4G6L - chains A and B; structure by X-ray diffraction, 2.70 A resolution.

Chain A:
Name: Cyclin-dependent kinase 8
From: Homo sapiens
Notes: EC 2.7.11.22, 2.7.11.23
Reference sequence: P49336 (CDK8_HUMAN); numbering as in UniProt (aligned over 1-403)
Sequence (406 residues; each row starts with the number of its first residue; numbers below 1 keep their minus sign (Asp-2 is residue -2)):
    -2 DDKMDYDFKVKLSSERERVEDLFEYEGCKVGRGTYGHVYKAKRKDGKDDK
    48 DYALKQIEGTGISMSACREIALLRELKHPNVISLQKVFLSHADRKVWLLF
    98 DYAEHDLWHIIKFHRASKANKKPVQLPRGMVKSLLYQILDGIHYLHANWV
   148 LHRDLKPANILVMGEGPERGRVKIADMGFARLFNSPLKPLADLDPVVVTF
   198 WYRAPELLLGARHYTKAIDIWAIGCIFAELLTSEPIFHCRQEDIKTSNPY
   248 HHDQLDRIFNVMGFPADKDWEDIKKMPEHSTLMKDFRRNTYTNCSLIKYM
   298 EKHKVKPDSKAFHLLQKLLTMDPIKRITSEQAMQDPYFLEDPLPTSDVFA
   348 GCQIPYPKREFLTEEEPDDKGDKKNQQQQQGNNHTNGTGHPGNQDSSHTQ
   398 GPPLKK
Disordered / not traced: 115-122, 185-196, 240-245, 360-403
Sequence notes: expression tag (-2 to 0)
What the authors report for this chain:
  - conformationally variable residues (order/disorder transition): Tyr32, Lys185 to Thr196
  - contacts within the chain: Met174-Phe176

Chain B:
Name: Cyclin-C
From: Homo sapiens
Reference sequence: P24863 (CCNC_HUMAN); residue numbers follow UniProt; this construct covers 1-283
Sequence (286 residues; row label = number of the first residue in the row; numbers below 1 keep their minus sign (Asp-2 is residue -2)):
    -2 DKAMAGNFWQSSHYLQWILDKQDLLKERQKDLKFLSEEEYWKLQIFFTNV
    48 IQALGEHLKLRQQVIATATVYFKRFYARYSLKSIDPVLMAPTCVFLASKV
    98 EEFGVVSNTRLIAAATSVLKTRFSYAFPKEFPYRMNHILECEFYLLELMD
   148 CCLIVYHPYRPLLQYVQDMGQEDMLLPLAWRIVNDTYRTDLCLLYPPFMI
   198 ALACLHVACVVQQKDARQWFAELSVDMEKILEIIRVILKLYEQWKNFDER
   248 KEMATILSKMPKPKPPPNSEGEQGPNGSQNSSYSQS
Disordered / not traced: 265-283
Sequence notes: expression tag (-2 to 0)
UniProt features mapped onto this chain:
  - modified residue: Ser275 (Phosphoserine)

Chain A / chain B interface:
Residue-residue contacts (73; chain A residue first):
  Asp-2(A) - His134(B)  salt bridge
  Asp-2(A) - Glu137(B)  hydrogen bond (backbone-side chain)
  Lys0(A) - Pro260(B)
  Met1(A) - Ser80(B)
  Met1(A) - Glu137(B)
  Met1(A) - Tyr141(B)  hydrophobic
  Met1(A) - Lys261(B)
  Asp2(A) - Lys79(B)
  Asp2(A) - Ser80(B)  hydrogen bond (backbone-backbone)
  Asp2(A) - Pro260(B)
  Asp2(A) - Lys261(B)  hydrogen bond (side chain-backbone)
  Tyr3(A) - Lys261(B)  hydrogen bond (backbone-backbone)
  Tyr3(A) - Pro262(B)
  Tyr3(A) - Pro264(B)
  Asp4(A) - Lys261(B)  salt bridge
  Phe5(A) - Phe72(B)  hydrophobic
  Phe5(A) - Tyr76(B)  hydrophobic
  Phe5(A) - Ser80(B)
  Phe5(A) - Ile81(B)  hydrophobic
  Phe5(A) - Tyr141(B)  hydrophobic
  Lys6(A) - Tyr141(B)
  Leu9(A) - Tyr76(B)
  Leu9(A) - Tyr141(B)  hydrophobic
  Arg13(A) - Glu144(B)  salt bridge
  Gly58(A) - Phe140(B)
  Ile59(A) - Lys96(B)  hydrogen bond (backbone-side chain)
  Ile59(A) - Glu139(B)
  Ile59(A) - Phe140(B)  hydrophobic
  Ile59(A) - Leu143(B)  hydrophobic
  Met61(A) - Lys96(B)
  Met61(A) - Glu99(B)
  Cys64(A) - Leu93(B)  hydrophobic
  Cys64(A) - Lys96(B)
  Cys64(A) - Leu150(B)
  Arg65(A) - Val97(B)  hydrogen bond (side chain-backbone)
  Arg65(A) - Glu99(B)  salt bridge
  Ile67(A) - Cys148(B)  hydrophobic
  Ile67(A) - Leu150(B)  hydrophobic
  Ala68(A) - Leu150(B)
  Ala68(A) - Ile151(B)
  Leu69(A) - Ala0(B)  hydrophobic
  Leu69(A) - Met1(B)  hydrophobic
  Arg71(A) - Gln13(B)  hydrogen bond
  Arg71(A) - Asp147(B)  salt bridge
  Arg71(A) - Cys148(B)
  Arg71(A) - Cys149(B)
  Glu72(A) - Ser8(B)
  Glu72(A) - Ser9(B)  hydrogen bond
  Glu72(A) - Ile151(B)
  Leu73(A) - Met1(B)  hydrophobic
  Val84(A) - Cys148(B)  hydrophobic
  Leu86(A) - Phe140(B)
  Leu86(A) - Leu143(B)  hydrophobic
  Leu86(A) - Glu144(B)
  Ser87(A) - Phe140(B)
  His88(A) - Phe140(B)
  His88(A) - Tyr141(B)
  Arg91(A) - Leu136(B)  hydrogen bond (side chain-backbone)
  Arg91(A) - Phe140(B)
  Asn145(A) - Ala0(B)
  Asn145(A) - Met1(B)  hydrogen bond (backbone-backbone)
  Asn145(A) - Asn4(B)
  Trp146(A) - Asp-2(B)
  Trp146(A) - Lys-1(B)
  Arg150(A) - Glu99(B)  salt bridge
  Phe176(A) - Glu99(B)
  Arg178(A) - Glu99(B)  hydrogen bond (backbone-side chain)
  Leu179(A) - Glu99(B)
  Leu179(A) - Val102(B)  hydrophobic
  Phe180(A) - Glu99(B)  hydrogen bond (backbone-backbone)
  Phe180(A) - Phe100(B)
  Phe180(A) - Gly101(B)
  Asn181(A) - Phe100(B)
Other interface residues (no listed pair), chain A (38 interface residues in all): Asp-1, Val93, Val147, Ala177
Other interface residues (no listed pair), chain B (42 interface residues in all): Leu85, Glu98, Tyr130, Cys138, Pro263

In short:
38 residues of chain A and 42 residues of chain B are in contact, with 12 hydrogen bonds and 6 salt bridges.
Polar pairs include Asp-2(A)-His134(B), Asp4(A)-Lys261(B) and Arg13(A)-Glu144(B). From the paper:
conformational variability at Tyr32(A) and Lys185(A); contacts within the chain involving Met174(A) and
Phe176(A).
Chain A is Cyclin-dependent kinase 8 and chain B is Cyclin-C, both from Homo sapiens; the structure, Crystal
structure of human CDK8/CYCC in the DMG-in conformation, was determined by X-ray diffraction together with
4F6S, 4F6U, 4F6W, 4F70, 4F7J, 4F7L, 4F7N and 4F7S from the same study.
